PDB entry 4JT0 | X-ray diffraction, 3.10 A resolution | chains B and C of the 30 polymer chains in the assembly

Chain B:
Molecule: Proteasome subunit alpha type-3
Source organism: Saccharomyces cerevisiae
Notes: EC 3.4.25.1
Reference sequence: P23638 (PSA3_YEAST); residues 0-257 here correspond to UniProt positions 1-258 (UniProt number = residue number + 1)
Sequence (258 residues; row label = number of the first residue in the row; numbering starts at 0):
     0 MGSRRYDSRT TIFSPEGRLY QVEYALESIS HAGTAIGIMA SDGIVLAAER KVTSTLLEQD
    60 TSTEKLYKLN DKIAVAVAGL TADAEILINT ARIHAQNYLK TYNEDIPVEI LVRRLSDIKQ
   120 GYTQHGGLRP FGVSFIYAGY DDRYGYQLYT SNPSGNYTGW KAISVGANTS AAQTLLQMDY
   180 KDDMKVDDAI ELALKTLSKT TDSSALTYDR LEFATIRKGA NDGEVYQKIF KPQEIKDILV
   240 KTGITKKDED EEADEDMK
Unresolved in the structure: 0, 245-257
Swiss-Prot annotation at these positions:
  - cross-link (Glycyl lysine isopeptide (Lys-Gly)): Lys99 (interchain with G-Cter in ubiquitin), Lys198 (interchain with G-Cter in ubiquitin), Lys230 (interchain with G-Cter in ubiquitin)

Chain C:
Molecule: Proteasome subunit alpha type-4
Source organism: Saccharomyces cerevisiae
Notes: EC 3.4.25.1
Reference sequence: P40303 (PSA4_YEAST); residues -1 to 252 here correspond to UniProt positions 1-254 (UniProt number = residue number + 2)
Sequence (254 residues; each row starts with the number of its first residue; numbers below 1 keep their minus sign (Met-1 is residue -1)):
    -1 MSGYDRALSI FSPDGHIFQV EYALEAVKRG TCAVGVKGKN CVVLGCERRS TLKLQDTRIT
    59 PSKVSKIDSH VVLSFSGLNA DSRILIEKAR VEAQSHRLTL EDPVTVEYLT RYVAGVQQRY
   119 TQSGGVRPFG VSTLIAGFDP RDDEPKLYQT EPSGIYSSWS AQTIGRNSKT VREFLEKNYD
   179 RKEPPATVEE CVKLTVRSLL EVVQTGAKNI EITVVKPDSD IVALSSEEIN QYVTQIEQEK
   239 QEQQEQDKKK KSNH
Unresolved in the structure: -1 to 0, 242-252
Swiss-Prot annotation at these positions:
  - modified residue: Thr58 (Phosphothreonine)

Interface between chain B and chain C:
Pairs across the interface (77; chain B residue first):
  Arg3(B) - Arg4(C)
  Asp6(B) - Tyr2(C)  hydrogen bond
  Asp6(B) - Arg4(C)  salt bridge
  Arg8(B) - Tyr2(C)
  Arg8(B) - Arg4(C)
  Thr10(B) - Leu6(C)
  Thr10(B) - Arg125(C)
  Ile11(B) - Leu6(C)  hydrophobic
  Ile11(B) - Gln17(C)
  Phe12(B) - Gln17(C)  hydrogen bond (backbone-side chain)
  Phe12(B) - Tyr20(C)  hydrophobic
  Phe12(B) - Ala21(C)  hydrophobic
  Phe12(B) - Leu76(C)  hydrophobic
  Phe12(B) - Arg125(C)
  Phe12(B) - Pro126(C)
  Phe12(B) - Gly128(C)
  Ser13(B) - Tyr20(C)
  Pro14(B) - Tyr20(C)  hydrophobic
  Pro14(B) - Glu23(C)
  Glu15(B) - Glu23(C)
  Glu15(B) - Arg27(C)  hydrogen bond (backbone-side chain)
  Gly16(B) - Tyr20(C)
  Gly16(B) - Glu23(C)
  Gly16(B) - Ala24(C)
  Gly16(B) - Arg27(C)
  Arg17(B) - Arg27(C)
  Leu18(B) - Arg125(C)
  Met38(B) - Asp54(C)
  Met38(B) - Arg56(C)
  Glu108(B) - Ile57(C)
  Arg112(B) - Arg81(C)
  Ser115(B) - Arg81(C)  hydrogen bond (backbone-side chain)
  Asp116(B) - Arg81(C)  salt bridge
  Gln119(B) - Ala78(C)
  Gln119(B) - Asp79(C)
  Gln119(B) - Ile82(C)
  Thr122(B) - Arg125(C)  hydrogen bond (backbone-side chain)
  Gln123(B) - Tyr118(C)
  Gln123(B) - Gly123(C)
  Gln123(B) - Val124(C)
  Gln123(B) - Arg125(C)  hydrogen bond (backbone-backbone)
  Gln123(B) - Phe127(C)
  His124(B) - Gly123(C)
  His124(B) - Val124(C)
  Gly125(B) - Tyr2(C)
  Gly125(B) - Gly123(C)
  Gly126(B) - Tyr2(C)
  Tyr143(B) - Arg56(C)  hydrogen bond (backbone-side chain)
  Tyr143(B) - Ile57(C)  hydrophobic
  Tyr145(B) - Arg56(C)  hydrogen bond (backbone-side chain)
  Gln146(B) - Ile57(C)
  Leu147(B) - Ile57(C)
  Tyr148(B) - Ile57(C)
  Ser153(B) - Ala78(C)
  Gly154(B) - Ala78(C)
  Gly154(B) - Arg81(C)  hydrogen bond (backbone-side chain)
  Asn155(B) - Asn77(C)
  Asn155(B) - Ala78(C)
  Tyr156(B) - Pro59(C)
  Tyr156(B) - Arg81(C)
  Gly158(B) - Gln53(C)
  Gly158(B) - Asp54(C)  hydrogen bond (backbone-backbone)
  Gly158(B) - Ile57(C)
  Gly158(B) - Thr58(C)  hydrogen bond (backbone-side chain)
  Trp159(B) - Leu50(C)  hydrophobic
  Trp159(B) - Leu52(C)
  Trp159(B) - Gln53(C)
  Trp159(B) - Asp54(C)
  Lys160(B) - Leu52(C)  hydrogen bond (backbone-backbone)
  Lys160(B) - Gln53(C)
  Lys160(B) - Asp54(C)
  Ala161(B) - Leu52(C)
  Gln172(B) - Leu50(C)
  Gln172(B) - Leu52(C)
  Leu175(B) - Leu52(C)  hydrophobic
  Gln176(B) - Lys51(C)
  Gln176(B) - Leu52(C)
Other interface residues (no listed pair), chain B (41 interface residues in all): Thr157, Tyr179

Overview:
41 residues of chain B face 31 of chain C across their interface; the contacts include 12 hydrogen bonds and 2
salt bridges. Polar contacts include Asp6(B)-Arg4(C), Asp116(B)-Arg81(C) and Asp6(B)-Tyr2(C).
Chain B is Proteasome subunit alpha type-3 and chain C is Proteasome subunit alpha type-4, both from
Saccharomyces cerevisiae; the structure, Yeast 20S proteasome in complex with the dimerized linear mimetic of
TMC-95A - yCP:4a, was determined by X-ray diffraction together with 4JSQ and 4JSU from the same study.
